1Q52 - chains B and F of the 6 polymer chains in the assembly; structure by X-ray diffraction, 1.80 A resolution.

[Chain B (and F)]
Molecule: menB
Organism: Mycobacterium tuberculosis
Notes: EC 4.1.3.36; chain F of this document is another copy of the same molecule, construct and numbering; everything in this record applies to it too
UniProt: O06414 (O06414_MYCTU); residues 1-314 here = UniProt positions 1-314
Sequence (314 residues; row label = number of the first residue in the row):
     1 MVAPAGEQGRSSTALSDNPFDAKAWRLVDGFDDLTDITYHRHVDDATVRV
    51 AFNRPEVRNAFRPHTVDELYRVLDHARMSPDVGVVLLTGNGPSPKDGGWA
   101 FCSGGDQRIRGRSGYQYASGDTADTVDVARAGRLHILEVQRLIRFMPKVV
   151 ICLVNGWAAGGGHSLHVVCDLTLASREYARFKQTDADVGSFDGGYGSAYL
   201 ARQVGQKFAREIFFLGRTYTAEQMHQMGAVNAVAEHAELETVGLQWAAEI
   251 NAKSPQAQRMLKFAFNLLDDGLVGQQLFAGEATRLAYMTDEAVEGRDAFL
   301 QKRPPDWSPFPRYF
Disordered / not traced: 1-17, 107-124 (chain F: 1-17, 107-134)

[Interface between chain B and chain F]
Residue-residue contacts (71):
  Arg-77(B) / Glu-138(F)  salt bridge
  Val-126(B) / Pro-80(F)
  Ala-129(B) / Pro-80(F)  hydrophobic
  Arg-130(B) / Met-78(F)
  Arg-130(B) / Pro-80(F)
  Gly-132(B) / Arg-284(F)  hydrogen bond (backbone-side chain)
  Arg-133(B) / Arg-77(F)
  Arg-133(B) / Met-78(F)
  Leu-134(B) / Gly-280(F)
  Leu-134(B) / Glu-281(F)
  Leu-134(B) / Arg-284(F)
  Leu-137(B) / Gln-276(F)  hydrogen bond (backbone-side chain)
  Leu-137(B) / Gly-280(F)
  Glu-138(B) / Arg-77(F)  salt bridge
  Gln-140(B) / Gln-276(F)  hydrogen bond
  Arg-141(B) / Phe-145(F)
  Arg-141(B) / Val-273(F)
  Arg-141(B) / Gln-276(F)  hydrogen bond
  Arg-141(B) / Leu-277(F)
  Phe-145(B) / Arg-141(F)
  Phe-145(B) / Phe-145(F)  hydrophobic
  Phe-145(B) / Val-273(F)  hydrophobic
  Asp-187(B) / Trp-307(F)
  Val-188(B) / Ala-292(F)
  Val-188(B) / Gly-295(F)
  Ser-190(B) / Thr-283(F)
  Phe-191(B) / Ala-282(F)
  Phe-191(B) / Thr-283(F)  hydrogen bond (backbone-side chain)
  Phe-191(B) / Ala-286(F)  hydrophobic
  Gly-193(B) / Gln-275(F)  hydrogen bond (backbone-side chain)
  Gly-193(B) / Ala-279(F)
  Tyr-195(B) / Leu-272(F)
  Tyr-195(B) / Val-273(F)
  Tyr-195(B) / Gln-276(F)
  Ala-198(B) / Leu-272(F)  hydrophobic
  Ala-198(B) / Gln-275(F)
  Tyr-199(B) / Leu-272(F)  hydrophobic
  Asp-269(B) / Gly-271(F)
  Asp-269(B) / Leu-272(F)  hydrogen bond (backbone-backbone)
  Asp-270(B) / Asp-270(F)
  Asp-270(B) / Leu-272(F)
  Asp-270(B) / Val-273(F)
  Gly-271(B) / Asp-269(F)
  Leu-272(B) / Tyr-195(F)  hydrophobic
  Leu-272(B) / Ala-198(F)  hydrophobic
  Leu-272(B) / Tyr-199(F)  hydrophobic
  Leu-272(B) / Asp-269(F)  hydrogen bond (backbone-backbone)
  Leu-272(B) / Asp-270(F)
  Val-273(B) / Arg-141(F)
  Val-273(B) / Phe-145(F)  hydrophobic
  Val-273(B) / Tyr-195(F)
  Val-273(B) / Asp-270(F)
  Val-273(B) / Val-273(F)  hydrophobic
  Gln-275(B) / Gly-193(F)  hydrogen bond (side chain-backbone)
  Gln-275(B) / Ala-198(F)
  Gln-276(B) / Leu-137(F)  hydrogen bond (side chain-backbone)
  Gln-276(B) / Gln-140(F)  hydrogen bond
  Gln-276(B) / Arg-141(F)  hydrogen bond
  Gln-276(B) / Tyr-195(F)
  Leu-277(B) / Arg-141(F)
  Ala-279(B) / Gly-193(F)
  Gly-280(B) / Leu-137(F)
  Ala-282(B) / Phe-191(F)
  Thr-283(B) / Ser-190(F)
  Thr-283(B) / Phe-191(F)  hydrogen bond (side chain-backbone)
  Ala-286(B) / Phe-191(F)  hydrophobic
  Ala-292(B) / Val-188(F)
  Gly-295(B) / Val-188(F)
  Arg-296(B) / Val-188(F)
  Phe-299(B) / Val-188(F)  hydrophobic
  Trp-307(B) / Asp-187(F)
Other interface residues (no listed pair), chain B (43 interface residues in all): Arg-144, Gly-189, Gly-194, Arg-202, Pro-305
Other interface residues (no listed pair), chain F (41 interface residues in all): Arg-144, Gly-189, Gly-194, Arg-202, Arg-296, Phe-299, Pro-305

[In short]
43 residues of chain B face 41 of chain F across their interface, with 13 hydrogen bonds and 2 salt bridges.
Polar pairs include Arg-77(B)/Glu-138(F), Gly-132(B)/Arg-284(F) and Leu-137(B)/Gln-276(F).
Both chains are menB (Mycobacterium tuberculosis). Entry 1Q52 (Crystal Structure of Mycobacterium tuberculosis
MenB, a Key Enzyme in Vitamin K2 Biosynthesis) was determined by X-ray diffraction together with 1Q51 from the
same study.
